Entry 3M85 (X-ray diffraction, 3.00 A resolution); this record covers chains F and X of the 12 polymer chains in the assembly.

== Chain F ==
Molecule: Probable exosome complex exonuclease 1
Organism: archaeoglobus fulgidus
Notes: EC 3.1.13.-
UniProtKB: O29757 (ECX1_ARCFU); residues 1-258 here = UniProt positions 1-258
Amino-acid sequence (258 residues; each row starts with the number of its first residue):
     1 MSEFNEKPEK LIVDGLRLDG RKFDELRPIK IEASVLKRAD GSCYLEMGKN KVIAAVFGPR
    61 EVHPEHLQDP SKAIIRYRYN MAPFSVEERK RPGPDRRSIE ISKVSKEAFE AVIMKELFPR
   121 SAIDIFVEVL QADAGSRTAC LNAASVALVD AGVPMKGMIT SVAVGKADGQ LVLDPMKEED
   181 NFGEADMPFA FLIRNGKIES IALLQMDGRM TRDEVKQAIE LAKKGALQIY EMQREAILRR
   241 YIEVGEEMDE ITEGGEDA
Unresolved in the structure: 1-7, 254-258
Differences from the reference sequence: engineered mutation Glu65 (Arg in O29757)
UniProt features mapped onto this chain:
  - mutagenesis: Asp180 (D180A: Abolishes exoribonuclease activity)
What the authors report for this chain:
  - mutagenesis - R65E: decreased catalytic activity
  - mutagenesis - D180A: abolished catalytic activity (citing earlier work)

== Chain X ==
Molecule: 6-nt RNA strand
Sequence (6 nucleotides; numbered 1 to 6; the number before each row is that of its first residue):
     1 CUCCCC
Unresolved in the structure: 1-2

== How chain F and chain X interact ==
Residue-residue contacts (15):
  Met81(F) with C6(X), base contact
  Val86(F) with C6(X), base contact
  Glu87(F) with C6(X), base contact
  Lys90(F) with C6(X), base contact
  Arg96(F) with C3(X), hydrogen bond to the phosphate; C4(X), salt bridge to the phosphate
  Arg97(F) with C5(X), phosphate contact; C6(X), salt bridge to the phosphate
  Ala132(F) with C6(X), phosphate contact
  Asp133(F) with C6(X), phosphate contact
  Ser136(F) with C6(X), phosphate contact
  Arg137(F) with C6(X), salt bridge to the phosphate
  Asp180(F) with C6(X), phosphate contact
  Asn181(F) with C5(X), sugar contact
  Asp186(F) with C6(X), phosphate contact
Interface residues without a listed pair, chain F (15 interface residues in all): Ala134, Lys177

== Summary ==
The interface between chain F and chain X involves 15 residues on one side and 4 on the other; the contacts
include 1 hydrogen bond and 3 salt bridges. Among the polar pairs are Arg96(F)-C3(X), Arg96(F)-C4(X) and
Arg97(F)-C6(X). From the paper: R65E of chain F reduces catalytic activity; D180A of chain F abolishes
catalytic activity.
Here chain F is Probable exosome complex exonuclease 1 (archaeoglobus fulgidus) and chain X is a 6-nt RNA
strand. Entry 3M85 (Archaeoglobus fulgidus exosome y70a with RNA bound to the active site) was determined by
X-ray diffraction, deposited together with 3M7N.
